6PY8 - chains B and E of the 5 polymer chains in the assembly; structure by X-ray diffraction, 3.75 A resolution.

[Chain B]
Molecule: Notch-regulated ankyrin repeat-containing protein
Organism: Homo sapiens
UniProtKB: Q7Z6K4 (NRARP_HUMAN); residue numbers follow UniProt; this construct covers 1-114
Sequence (114 residues; row label = number of the first residue in the row):
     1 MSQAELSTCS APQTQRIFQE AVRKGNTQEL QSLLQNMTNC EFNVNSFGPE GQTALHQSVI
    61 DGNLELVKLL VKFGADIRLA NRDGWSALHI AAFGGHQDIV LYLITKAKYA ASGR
Unresolved in the structure: 1-12, 108-114
What the authors report for this chain:
  - mutagenesis - W85E, W85E/A92W: decreased signaling
  - mutagenesis - W85E: unchanged stability

[Chain E]
Molecule: Recombining binding protein suppressor of hairless
Organism: Homo sapiens
UniProtKB: Q06330 (SUH_HUMAN); residues 9-452 here correspond to UniProt positions 23-466 (UniProt number = residue number + 14)
Sequence (444 residues; row label = number of the first residue in the row):
     9 GERPPPKRLT REAMRNYLKE RGDQTVLILH AKVAQKSYGN EKRFFCPPPC VYLMGSGWKK
    69 KKEQMERDGC SEQESQPCAF IGIGNSDQEM QQLNLEGKNY CTAKTLYISD SDKRKHFMLS
   129 VKMFYGNSDD IGVFLSKRIK VISKPSKKKQ SLKNADLCIA SGTKVALFNR LRSQTVSTRY
   189 LHVEGGNFHA SSQQWGAFFI HLLDDDESEG EEFTVRDGYI HYGQTVKLVC SVTGMALPRL
   249 IIRKVDKQTA LLDADDPVSQ LHKCAFYLKD TERMYLCLSQ ERIIQFQATP CPKEPNKEMI
   309 NDGASWTIIS TDKAEYTFYE GMGPVLAPVT PVPVVESLQL NGGGDVAMLE LTGQNFTPNL
   369 RVWFGDVEAE TMYRCGESML CVVPDISAFR EGWRWVRQPV QVPVTLVRND GIIYSTSLTF
   429 TYTPEPGPRP HCSAAGAILR ANSS
Unresolved in the structure: 9-10, 442-452
Swiss-Prot annotation at these positions:
  - region (DNA-binding): Gln43 to Phe53, Ser151 to Lys156, Arg178 to Thr183
  - modified residue: Lys161 (N6-acetyllysine)

[How chain B and chain E interact]
Residue-residue contacts - 8 pairs, chain B then chain E:
  Glu50(B) - Arg405(E)  salt bridge
  Asp83(B) - Arg405(E)
  Asp83(B) - Gln406(E)
  Trp85(B) - Arg405(E)
  Trp85(B) - Pro432(E)  hydrophobic
  Trp85(B) - Glu433(E)
  Trp85(B) - Pro434(E)
  Phe93(B) - Gly435(E)
Also at the interface, not in a pair above, chain B (6 interface residues in all): Ile60, His89
Also at the interface, not in a pair above, chain E (9 interface residues in all): Trp403, Pro436, Arg437

[Summary]
The interface between chain B and chain E involves 6 residues on one side and 9 on the other, with 1 salt
bridge. The salt-bridged pair is Glu50(B)-Arg405(E). From the paper: W85E and W85E/A92W of chain B reduce
signaling; W85E of chain B leaves stability unchanged.
Here chain B is Notch-regulated ankyrin repeat-containing protein and chain E is Recombining binding protein
suppressor of hairless, both from Homo sapiens. Entry 6PY8 (Crystal structure of the RBPJ-NOTCH1-NRARP ternary
complex bound to DNA) was determined by X-ray diffraction.
